PDB entry 9AWK | electron microscopy, 2.14 A resolution | chains A and E of the 7 polymer chains in the assembly

Chain A:
Name: Acetylcholine receptor subunit alpha
From: Bos taurus
UniProt: P02709 (ACHA_BOVIN); residues 21-457 here = UniProt positions 21-457
Amino-acid sequence (437 residues; row label = number of the first residue in the row):
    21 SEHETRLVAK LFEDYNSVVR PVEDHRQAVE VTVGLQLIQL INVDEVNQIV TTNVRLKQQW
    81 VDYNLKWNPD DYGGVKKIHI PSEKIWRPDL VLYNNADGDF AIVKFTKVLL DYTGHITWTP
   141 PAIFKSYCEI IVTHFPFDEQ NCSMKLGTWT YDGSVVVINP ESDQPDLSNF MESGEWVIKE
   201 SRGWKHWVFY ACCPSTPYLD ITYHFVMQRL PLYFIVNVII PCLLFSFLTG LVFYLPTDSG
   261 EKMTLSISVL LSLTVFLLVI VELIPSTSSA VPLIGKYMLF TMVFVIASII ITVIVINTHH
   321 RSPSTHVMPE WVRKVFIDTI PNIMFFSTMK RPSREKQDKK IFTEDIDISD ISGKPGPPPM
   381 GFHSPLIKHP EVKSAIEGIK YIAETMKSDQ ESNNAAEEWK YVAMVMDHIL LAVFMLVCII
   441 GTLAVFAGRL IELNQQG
Not modelled in the structure: 350-384
Disulfide bonds: C148-C162
Swiss-Prot annotation at these positions:
  - glycosylation: N161 (N-linked (GlcNAc...) asparagine)

Chain E:
Name: Acetylcholine receptor subunit beta
From: Bos taurus
UniProt: P04758 (ACHB_BOVIN); numbering as in UniProt (aligned over 25-505)
Amino-acid sequence (481 residues; row label = number of the first residue in the row):
    25 SEAEGRLREK LFSGYDSTVR PAREVGDRVW VSIGLTLAQL ISLNEKDEEM STKVYLDLEW
    85 TDYRLSWDPE EHEGIDSLRI SAESVWLPDV VLLNNNDGNF DVALDINVVV SSDGSMRWQP
   145 PGIYRSSCSI QVTYFPFDWQ NCTMVFSSYS YDSSEVSLQT GLSPEGQERQ EVYIHEGTFI
   205 ENGQWEIIHK PSRLIQPSVD PRGGGEGRRE EVTFYLIIRR KPLFYLVNVI APCILITLLA
   265 IFVFYLPPDA GEKMGLSIFA LLTLTVFLLL LADKVPETSL SVPIIIKYLM FTMVLVTFSV
   325 ILSVVVLNLH HRSPHTHQMP LWVRQIFIHK LPLYLGLKRP KPERDQMQEP PSIAPRDSPG
   385 SGWGRGTDEY FIRKPPNDFL FPKPNRFQPE LSAPDLRRFI DGPNRAVGLP PELREVVSSI
   445 SYIARQLQEQ EDHDVLKEDW QFVAMVVDRL FLWTFIIFTS VGTLVIFLDA TYHLPPADPF
   505 P
Not modelled in the structure: 227-231, 368-433
Disulfide bonds: C152-C166
Covalently attached groups: N-acetylglucosamine (NAG) linked to N165
Swiss-Prot annotation at these positions:
  - modified residue: Y394 (Phosphotyrosine)
  - glycosylation: N165 (N-linked (GlcNAc...) asparagine)

Chain A / chain E interface:
Residue-residue contacts - 111 pairs, chain A then chain E:
  S21(A) - V43(E)
  S21(A) - R44(E)  hydrogen bond (side chain-backbone)
  S21(A) - P45(E)
  S21(A) - A46(E)  hydrogen bond (backbone-backbone)
  S21(A) - R47(E)
  S21(A) - Y87(E)  hydrogen bond (backbone-side chain)
  E22(A) - Y87(E)  hydrogen bond
  E24(A) - V43(E)
  T25(A) - G38(E)
  T25(A) - D40(E)
  V28(A) - D40(E)
  Q59(A) - N120(E)  hydrogen bond
  Q59(A) - S151(E)
  R75(A) - L117(E)
  R75(A) - F124(E)
  R75(A) - Y173(E)
  G93(A) - V49(E)
  G94(A) - V49(E)
  V95(A) - V49(E)  hydrophobic
  H99(A) - T42(E)
  H99(A) - S174(E)
  H99(A) - Y175(E)
  H99(A) - E179(E)  salt bridge
  P101(A) - T42(E)
  K124(A) - G122(E)
  T126(A) - Y173(E)
  K127(A) - S174(E)
  K127(A) - Y175(E)
  T139(A) - Y173(E)  hydrogen bond (backbone-side chain)
  P140(A) - Y173(E)
  P141(A) - F124(E)  hydrophobic
  P141(A) - Y173(E)
  I143(A) - G122(E)
  N189(A) - R232(E)
  G194(A) - T302(E)
  G194(A) - S303(E)  hydrogen bond (backbone-backbone)
  E195(A) - E301(E)
  L230(A) - S303(E)  hydrogen bond (backbone-side chain)
  L232(A) - S303(E)
  L232(A) - S305(E)
  L232(A) - V306(E)  hydrophobic
  Y233(A) - P300(E)
  Y233(A) - E301(E)
  Y233(A) - T302(E)
  Y233(A) - S303(E)  hydrogen bond (backbone-side chain)
  V236(A) - V306(E)  hydrophobic
  V236(A) - I310(E)  hydrophobic
  V236(A) - M314(E)
  L244(A) - M317(E)  hydrophobic
  F245(A) - L285(E)  hydrophobic
  F245(A) - T289(E)
  F247(A) - I325(E)  hydrophobic
  L248(A) - L285(E)  hydrophobic
  L248(A) - T321(E)
  L248(A) - V324(E)  hydrophobic
  L251(A) - I325(E)  hydrophobic
  L251(A) - V328(E)
  Y254(A) - N332(E)  hydrogen bond (backbone-side chain)
  Y254(A) - R336(E)  hydrogen bond
  L255(A) - M278(E)  hydrophobic
  L255(A) - L331(E)  hydrophobic
  P256(A) - N332(E)
  P256(A) - H335(E)
  D258(A) - H335(E)
  S259(A) - H335(E)
  E261(A) - G275(E)
  E261(A) - E276(E)
  E261(A) - K277(E)
  E261(A) - M278(E)  hydrogen bond (side chain-backbone)
  E261(A) - L331(E)
  T264(A) - G279(E)
  L265(A) - M278(E)  hydrophobic
  L265(A) - I282(E)  hydrophobic
  S268(A) - I282(E)
  S268(A) - F283(E)
  V269(A) - I282(E)
  L271(A) - L286(E)
  S272(A) - L286(E)
  S272(A) - T289(E)
  V275(A) - L286(E)  hydrophobic
  V275(A) - T289(E)
  F276(A) - T289(E)
  F276(A) - L292(E)  hydrophobic
  L278(A) - L293(E)  hydrophobic
  V279(A) - L293(E)  hydrophobic
  L283(A) - A296(E)  hydrophobic
  F345(A) - R336(E)
  F345(A) - T340(E)
  F345(A) - H341(E)
  F345(A) - Q342(E)  hydrogen bond (backbone-side chain)
  F345(A) - P344(E)  hydrophobic
  F346(A) - T340(E)
  F346(A) - H341(E)
  S347(A) - H339(E)
  S347(A) - T340(E)  hydrogen bond (backbone-backbone)
  S347(A) - Q342(E)
  L386(A) - L437(E)  hydrophobic
  I396(A) - E436(E)
  I396(A) - V440(E)  hydrophobic
  I399(A) - V440(E)  hydrophobic
  I399(A) - S443(E)
  K400(A) - E439(E)
  I402(A) - I447(E)  hydrophobic
  A403(A) - S443(E)
  A403(A) - Y446(E)
  M406(A) - I447(E)  hydrophobic
  M406(A) - Q450(E)
  K407(A) - Y446(E)
  Q410(A) - Q450(E)
  E417(A) - H339(E)  salt bridge
  M424(A) - H341(E)
Also at the interface, not in a pair above, chain A (72 interface residues in all): I61, S188, M191, P231, N237, I240, P241, K393, Y421, H428
Also at the interface, not in a pair above, chain E (75 interface residues in all): R88, N118, D121, P272, V290, L304, V318, V329, P434, I444, E453, W464

In short:
Chain A and chain E form an interface of 72 and 75 residues respectively, with 14 hydrogen bonds and 2 salt
bridges. Among the polar pairs are H99(A)-E179(E), E417(A)-H339(E) and S21(A)-R44(E). N-acetylglucosamine is
covalently linked to N165(E).
Here chain A is Acetylcholine receptor subunit alpha and chain E is Acetylcholine receptor subunit beta, both
from Bos taurus. Entry 9AWK (Bovine fetal muscle nAChR resting state) was determined by electron microscopy
(same publication as 9AVU, 9AVV and 9AWJ).
